7RN9 - chains B and F of the 6 polymer chains in the assembly; structure by X-ray diffraction, 1.67 A resolution.

== Chain B ==
Molecule: Caspase-3 subunit p12
Organism: Homo sapiens
UniProt: P42574 (CASP3_HUMAN); residues 184-277 here = UniProt positions 184-277
Amino-acid sequence (95 residues; numbered 184 to 278; the number before each row is that of its first residue):
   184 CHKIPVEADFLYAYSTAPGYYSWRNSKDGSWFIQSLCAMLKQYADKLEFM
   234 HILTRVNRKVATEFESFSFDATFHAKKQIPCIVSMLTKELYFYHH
Unresolved in the structure: 184-185, 277-278
Sequence notes: expression tag (278)
Swiss-Prot annotation at these positions:
  - modified residue: Arg-207 (Microbial infection: ADP-riboxanated arginine)
  - mutagenesis: Arg-207 (R207A: Abolished ADP-riboxanation by C.violaceum CopC)
What the authors report for this chain:
  - binding site for Ac-VDFVD-CHO (chain F): Arg-207, Phe-250

== Chain F ==
Molecule: Ac-VDFVD-CHO
Amino-acid sequence (6 residues; row label = number of the first residue in the row):
     1 XVDFVX
Modified / non-standard residues: ACE (acetyl group) at position 1; ASA (aspartic aldehyde) at position 6

== Interface between chain B and chain F ==
Pairs across the interface (23; chain B residue first):
  Tyr-204(B) / Val-5(F)  hydrophobic
  Ser-205(B) / Phe-4(F)
  Ser-205(B) / Val-5(F)
  Ser-205(B) / ASA_6(F)  hydrogen bond (backbone-backbone)
  Trp-206(B) / Asp-3(F)
  Trp-206(B) / Phe-4(F)
  Trp-206(B) / Val-5(F)  hydrophobic
  Arg-207(B) / Asp-3(F)
  Arg-207(B) / Phe-4(F)  hydrogen bond (backbone-backbone)
  Arg-207(B) / Val-5(F)  hydrogen bond (side chain-backbone)
  Arg-207(B) / ASA_6(F)
  Asn-208(B) / ACE_1(F)  hydrogen bond (side chain-backbone)
  Asn-208(B) / Val-2(F)
  Asn-208(B) / Asp-3(F)  hydrogen bond
  Ser-209(B) / ACE_1(F)
  Ser-209(B) / Val-2(F)  hydrogen bond (backbone-backbone)
  Ser-209(B) / Phe-4(F)
  Trp-214(B) / Asp-3(F)  hydrogen bond
  Glu-248(B) / Asp-3(F)
  Ser-249(B) / Asp-3(F)
  Phe-250(B) / Val-2(F)  hydrophobic
  Phe-250(B) / Asp-3(F)  hydrogen bond (backbone-side chain)
  Phe-256(B) / Val-5(F)  hydrophobic
Other interface residues (no listed pair), chain B (12 interface residues in all): Phe-252

== Overview ==
Chain B and chain F form an interface of 12 and 6 residues respectively, with 8 hydrogen bonds. Polar contacts
include Arg-207(B)/Val-5(F), Asn-208(B)/ACE_1(F) and Asn-208(B)/Asp-3(F). Curated annotation (UniProt) lists
one mutagenesis site on chain B. From the paper: a binding site for Ac-VDFVD-CHO (chain F) at Arg-207(B) and
Phe-250(B).
Here chain B is Caspase-3 subunit p12 (Homo sapiens) and chain F is Ac-VDFVD-CHO. Entry 7RN9 (Crystal
structure of caspase-3 with inhibitor Ac-VDFVD-CHO) was determined by X-ray diffraction, deposited together
with 7RN7, 7RN8, 7RNB, 7RND, 7RNE, 7RNF and 7SEO.
